Entry 8WH0 (electron microscopy, 2.51 A resolution); this record covers chains A and C of the 7 polymer chains in the assembly.

# Chain A (and C)
Name: Uncoating factor OPG117
From: Monkeypox virus
Notes: chain C of this document is another copy of the same molecule, construct and numbering; everything in this record applies to it too
Reference sequence: Q5IXS3 (Q5IXS3_MONPV); numbering as in UniProt (aligned over 1-785)
Sequence (785 residues; numbered 1 to 785; the number before each row is that of its first residue):
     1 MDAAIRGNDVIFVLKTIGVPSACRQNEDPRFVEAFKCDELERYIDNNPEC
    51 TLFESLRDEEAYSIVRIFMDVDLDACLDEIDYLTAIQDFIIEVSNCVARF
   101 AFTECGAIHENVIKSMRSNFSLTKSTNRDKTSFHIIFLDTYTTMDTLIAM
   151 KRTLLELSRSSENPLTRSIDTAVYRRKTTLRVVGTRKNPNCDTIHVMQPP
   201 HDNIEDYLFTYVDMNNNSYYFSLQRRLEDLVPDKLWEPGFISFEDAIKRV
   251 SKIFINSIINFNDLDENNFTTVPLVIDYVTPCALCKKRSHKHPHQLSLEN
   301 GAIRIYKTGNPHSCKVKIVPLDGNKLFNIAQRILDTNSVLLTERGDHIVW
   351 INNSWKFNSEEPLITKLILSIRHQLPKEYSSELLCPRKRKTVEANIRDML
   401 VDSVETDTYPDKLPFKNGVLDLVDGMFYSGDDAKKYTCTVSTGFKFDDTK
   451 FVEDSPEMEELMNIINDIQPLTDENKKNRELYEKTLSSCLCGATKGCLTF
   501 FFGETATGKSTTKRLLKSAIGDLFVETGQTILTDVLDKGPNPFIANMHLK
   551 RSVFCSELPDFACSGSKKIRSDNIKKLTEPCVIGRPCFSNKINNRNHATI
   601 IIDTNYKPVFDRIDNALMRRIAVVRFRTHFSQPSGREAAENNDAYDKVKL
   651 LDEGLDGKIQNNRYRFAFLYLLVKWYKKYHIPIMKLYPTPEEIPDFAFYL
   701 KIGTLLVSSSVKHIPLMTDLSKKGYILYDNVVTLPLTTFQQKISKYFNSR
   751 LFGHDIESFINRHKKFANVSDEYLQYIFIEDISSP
Not modelled in the structure: 1-322, 768-770, 783-785
Metal / ion sites: Mg2+ near Ser510 (its only coordinating residue here)
Residues lining bound ligands:
  - AMP-PNP (ANP; phosphoaminophosphonic acid-adenylate ester), molecule 1: Ile464, Asp467, Ile468, Glu504, Thr505, Ala506, Thr507, Gly508, Lys509, Ser510, Thr511, Arg514, Asn605, Phe630, Leu650, Leu651, Asp652, Leu655, Asp656
  - AMP-PNP (ANP), molecule 2: Lys575, Ala616, Arg619, Arg620

# Interface between chain A and chain C
Residue-residue contacts (64):
  Asn324(A) - Leu384(C)
  Phe327(A) - Leu369(C)  hydrophobic
  Phe327(A) - Leu384(C)  hydrophobic
  Thr391(A) - Pro386(C)
  Ala394(A) - Pro386(C)  hydrophobic
  Asn395(A) - Leu384(C)
  Asn395(A) - Pro386(C)
  Asn395(A) - Arg389(C)  hydrogen bond
  Arg397(A) - Lys366(C)
  Asp398(A) - Thr365(C)  hydrogen bond
  Asp398(A) - Lys366(C)
  Asp398(A) - Leu369(C)
  Asp398(A) - Arg389(C)  salt bridge
  Leu400(A) - Lys366(C)  hydrogen bond (backbone-side chain)
  Val401(A) - Ile351(C)  hydrophobic
  Val401(A) - Asn352(C)
  Val401(A) - Lys366(C)
  Asp402(A) - Asn352(C)
  Asp537(A) - Thr530(C)
  Asp537(A) - Phe543(C)
  Lys538(A) - Thr530(C)
  Arg570(A) - Gln529(C)
  Arg570(A) - Pro559(C)
  Asp572(A) - Glu557(C)
  Asp572(A) - Pro559(C)
  Lys575(A) - Glu557(C)  salt bridge
  Lys575(A) - Asn605(C)  hydrogen bond
  Lys576(A) - Gln529(C)
  Lys576(A) - Glu557(C)
  Glu579(A) - Ser510(C)
  Glu579(A) - Arg514(C)  salt bridge
  Pro580(A) - Arg514(C)
  Ile583(A) - Glu526(C)
  Ile583(A) - Phe543(C)  hydrophobic
  Arg585(A) - Pro542(C)
  Arg585(A) - Cys587(C)
  Asn590(A) - Pro542(C)
  Asn590(A) - Asn546(C)
  Asn590(A) - Pro586(C)
  Asn590(A) - Cys587(C)  hydrogen bond (side chain-backbone)
  Ile592(A) - Glu526(C)
  Ile592(A) - Pro542(C)  hydrophobic
  Ile592(A) - Phe543(C)  hydrophobic
  Arg595(A) - Gln660(C)
  Asp611(A) - Cys563(C)
  Arg612(A) - Asp560(C)  hydrogen bond (side chain-backbone)
  Arg612(A) - Ala562(C)
  Arg612(A) - Cys563(C)
  Arg612(A) - Tyr606(C)
  Asp614(A) - Tyr606(C)  hydrogen bond
  Ala616(A) - Thr505(C)
  Arg619(A) - Thr505(C)  hydrogen bond
  Arg619(A) - Ala506(C)
  Ile683(A) - Glu653(C)
  Ile683(A) - Gly654(C)
  Lys685(A) - Glu653(C)  salt bridge
  Tyr687(A) - Gln632(C)
  Tyr687(A) - Glu653(C)  hydrogen bond
  Val707(A) - Asn641(C)
  Ser708(A) - Asn641(C)  hydrogen bond (backbone-backbone)
  Ser708(A) - Asn642(C)
  Ser708(A) - Asp643(C)  hydrogen bond
  Arg762(A) - Tyr606(C)  hydrogen bond
  Tyr776(A) - Asp643(C)
Interface residues without a listed pair, chain A (46 interface residues in all): Gly323, Leu341, Met399, Val535, Cys581, Gly584, Phe588, Ser589, Ile613, Asn615, Arg620
Interface residues without a listed pair, chain C (46 interface residues in all): Glu360, Arg372, Ser381, Cys385, Lys416, Lys517, Thr527, Gly528, Pro540, Phe561, Phe588, Leu651

# Summary
Chain A and chain C each contribute 46 residues to their interface; the contacts include 12 hydrogen bonds and
4 salt bridges. Among the polar pairs are Asp398(A)-Arg389(C), Lys575(A)-Glu557(C) and Glu579(A)-Arg514(C).
Bound to chain A: AMP-PNP.
Chain A and chain C are both Uncoating factor OPG117 (Monkeypox virus); the structure, MPOX E5 hexamer ssDNA
and AMP-PNP bound conformation, was determined by electron microscopy together with 8WH2 and 8WH4 from the
same study.
